PDB entry 1MGR | X-ray diffraction, 1.70 A resolution | chain A

== Chain A ==
Molecule: Guanyl-specific ribonuclease Sa3
Organism: Streptomyces aureofaciens
Notes: EC 3.1.27.3
UniProtKB: P30289 (RNS3_STRAU); residues 1-99 here correspond to UniProt positions 43-141 (UniProt number = residue number + 42)
Amino-acid sequence (99 residues; numbered 1 to 99; the number before each row is that of its first residue):
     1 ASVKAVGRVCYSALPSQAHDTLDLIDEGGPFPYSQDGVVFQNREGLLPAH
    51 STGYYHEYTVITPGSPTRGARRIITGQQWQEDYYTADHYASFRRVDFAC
Unresolved in the structure: 1-2
Disulfide bonds: C10-C99
UniProt features mapped onto this chain:
  - active site: E57 (Proton acceptor), H88 (Proton donor)

== In short ==
UniProt lists active-site residues E57 and H88.
Chain A is Guanyl-specific ribonuclease Sa3 (Streptomyces aureofaciens); the structure, Crystal structure of
RNase Sa3,cytotoxic microbial ribonuclease, was determined by X-ray diffraction together with 1MGW from the
same study.
